Entry 1NXT (X-ray diffraction, 2.34 A resolution); this record covers chain A.

# Chain A
Protein: DNA-binding response regulator
Source organism: Streptococcus pneumoniae
Notes: fragment: MicA receiver Domain
UniProtKB: Q9S1K0 (Q9S1K0_STRPN); residue numbers follow UniProt; this construct covers 1-120
Amino-acid sequence (120 residues; numbered 1 to 120; the number before each row is that of its first residue):
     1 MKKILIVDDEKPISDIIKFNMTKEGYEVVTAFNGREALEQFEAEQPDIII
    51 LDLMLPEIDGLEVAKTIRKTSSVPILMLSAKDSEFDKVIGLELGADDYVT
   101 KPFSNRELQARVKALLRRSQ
Unresolved in the structure: 1, 57-58, 120
Construct notes: modified residue (52)
Modified residues: Asp52 (aspartyl phosphate; PHD)
Ligand contacts: xenon (XE): Asp59, Leu61, Glu62, Lys65, Glu92, Leu93
From the paper describing this entry:
  - self-association interface (contacts with another copy of this molecule); pairs are residue here / residue on that copy: Asp96-Arg118 (salt bridge), Asp97-Arg111 (salt bridge), Glu107, Arg111
  - contacts within the chain: Asp52-Lys101 (hydrogen bond)
  - conformationally variable residues (order/disorder transition): Glu57 to Ile58

# Summary
Chain A binds xenon. The paper reports conformational variability at Glu57; a self-association interface
involving Asp96, Asp97 and Glu107 among others.
Chain A is DNA-binding response regulator (Streptococcus pneumoniae); the structure, MicArec pH 4.0, was
determined by X-ray diffraction (same publication as 1NXO, 1NXP and 1NXW).
